6QL4 - chain A; structure by X-ray diffraction, 3.60 A resolution.

== Chain A ==
Name: Putative mitochondrial dynamin protein
Source organism: Chaetomium thermophilum (strain DSM 1495 / CBS 144.50 / IMI 039719)
UniProt: G0SGC7 (G0SGC7_CHATD); numbering as in UniProt (aligned over 1-939)
Amino-acid sequence (939 residues; numbered 1 to 939; the number before each row is that of its first residue):
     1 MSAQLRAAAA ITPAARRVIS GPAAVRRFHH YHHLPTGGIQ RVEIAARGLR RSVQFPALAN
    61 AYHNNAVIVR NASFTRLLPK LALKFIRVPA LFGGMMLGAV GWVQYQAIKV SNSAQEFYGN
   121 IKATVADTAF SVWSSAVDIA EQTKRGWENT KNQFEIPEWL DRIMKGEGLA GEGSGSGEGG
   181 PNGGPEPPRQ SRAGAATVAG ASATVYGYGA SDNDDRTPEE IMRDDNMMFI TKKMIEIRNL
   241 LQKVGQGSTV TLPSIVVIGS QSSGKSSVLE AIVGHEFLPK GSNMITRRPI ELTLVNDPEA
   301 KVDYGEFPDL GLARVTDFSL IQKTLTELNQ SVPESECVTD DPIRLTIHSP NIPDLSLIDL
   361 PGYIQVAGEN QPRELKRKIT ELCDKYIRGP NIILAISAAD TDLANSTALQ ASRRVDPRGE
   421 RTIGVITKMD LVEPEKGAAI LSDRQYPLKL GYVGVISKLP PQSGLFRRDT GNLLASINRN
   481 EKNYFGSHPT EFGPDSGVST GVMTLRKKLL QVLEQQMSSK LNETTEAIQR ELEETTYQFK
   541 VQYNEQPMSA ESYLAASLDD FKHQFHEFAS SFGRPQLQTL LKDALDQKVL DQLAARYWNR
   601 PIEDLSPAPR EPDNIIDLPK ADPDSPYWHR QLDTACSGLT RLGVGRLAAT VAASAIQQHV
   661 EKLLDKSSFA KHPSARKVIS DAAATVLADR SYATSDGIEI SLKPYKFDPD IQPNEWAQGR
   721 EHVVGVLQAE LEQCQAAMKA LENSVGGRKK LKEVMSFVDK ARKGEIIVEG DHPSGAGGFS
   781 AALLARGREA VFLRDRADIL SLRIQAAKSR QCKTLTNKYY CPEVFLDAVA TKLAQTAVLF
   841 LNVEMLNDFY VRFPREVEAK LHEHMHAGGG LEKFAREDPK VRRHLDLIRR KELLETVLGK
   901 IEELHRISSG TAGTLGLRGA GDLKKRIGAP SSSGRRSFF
Unresolved in the structure: 1-222, 333-338, 365-374, 459-470, 911-939
Disulfides: C812-C821
Modified residues: Mse1, Mse95, Mse96, Mse164, Mse222 (selenomethionine); Mse227, Mse228, Mse234, Mse284, Mse429, Mse503, Mse517, Mse548, Mse738, Mse755, Mse845, Mse865 (selenomethionine; parent Met)
Curated features (UniProtKB/Swiss-Prot):
  - region: G259 to S266 (G1 motif), I285 to R287 (G2 motif), D359 to G362 (G3 motif), T427 to D430 (G4 motif), I456 to L459 (G5 motif)
  - binding site (GTP): S262, G264, K265, S266, S267, G281, K428, D430, S457
  - binding site (Mg(2+)): S266, T286, D359
  - mutagenesis: D559 (D559A: Impaired mitochondrial morphology), K562 (K562A: Impaired mitochondrial morphology), F840 (F840D: Abolished GTPase activity)
What the authors report for this chain:
  - self-association interface (contacts with another copy of this molecule): Y537, D559, K562, F840
  - interface hot spots (mutagenesis) - F840D: abolished binding to another copy of this molecule
  - mutagenesis - Y537A, D559A, K562A, R646A: unchanged binding to liposome
  - mutagenesis - Y537A, D559A, K562A, R646A: unchanged catalytic activity on liposome

== Overview ==
UniProt lists 9 GTP-binding residues, 3 Mg2+-binding residues and 3 mutagenesis sites. From the paper: F840D
abolishes binding to another copy of this molecule; a self-association interface involving Y537, D559 and K562
among others; 5 substitutions were tested in all.
Chain A is Putative mitochondrial dynamin protein (Chaetomium thermophilum (strain DSM 1495 / CBS 144.50 / IMI
039719)); the structure, Crystal structure of nucleotide-free Mgm1, was determined by X-ray diffraction (same
publication as 6RZT, 6RZU, 6RZV and 6RZW).
